5KG1 - chains A and P of the 3 polymer chains in the assembly; structure by X-ray diffraction, 1.62 A resolution.

== Chain A ==
Protein: DNA polymerase eta
Organism: Homo sapiens
Notes: EC 2.7.7.7
UniProtKB: Q9Y253 (POLH_HUMAN); residue numbers follow UniProt; this construct covers 1-432
Amino-acid sequence (435 residues; row label = number of the first residue in the row; numbers below 1 keep their minus sign (Gly-2 is residue -2)):
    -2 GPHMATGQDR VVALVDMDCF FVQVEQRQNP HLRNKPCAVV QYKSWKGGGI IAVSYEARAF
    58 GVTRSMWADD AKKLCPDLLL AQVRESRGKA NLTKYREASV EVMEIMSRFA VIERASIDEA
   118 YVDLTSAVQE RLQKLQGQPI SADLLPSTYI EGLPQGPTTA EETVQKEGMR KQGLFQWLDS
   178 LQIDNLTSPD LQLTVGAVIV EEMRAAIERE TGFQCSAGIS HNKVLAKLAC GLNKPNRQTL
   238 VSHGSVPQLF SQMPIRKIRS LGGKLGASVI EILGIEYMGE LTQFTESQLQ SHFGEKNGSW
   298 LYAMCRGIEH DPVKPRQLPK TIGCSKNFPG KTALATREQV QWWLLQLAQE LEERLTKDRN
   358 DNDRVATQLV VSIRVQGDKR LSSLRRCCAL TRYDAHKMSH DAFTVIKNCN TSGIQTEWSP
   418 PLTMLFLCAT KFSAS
Unresolved in the structure: 155-159
Construct notes: expression tag (-2 to 0)
Swiss-Prot annotation at these positions:
  - binding site (Mg(2+)): Asp13, Met14, Asp115, Glu116
  - binding site (Mn(2+)): Asp13, Met14, Asp115, Glu116
  - binding site (a 2'-deoxyribonucleoside 5'-triphosphate): Arg61
  - natural variant: Val37 (deletion: In XPV), Leu75 (deletion: In XPV), Arg93 (R93P: In XPV), Arg111 (R111H: In XPV), Thr122 (T122P: In XPV), Gly153 (G153D: In a breast cancer sample), Thr191 (T191P: In XPV), Gly263 (G263V: In XPV), Val266 (V266D: In XPV), Gly295 (G295R: In XPV), Arg361 (R361S: In XPV)
  - mutagenesis: Tyr52 (Y52A/F: Reduces DNA polymerase activity; Y52E: Reduces DNA polymerase activity. Increases fidelity of replication and reduces translesion bypass), Arg61 (R61A: Reduces enzymatic activity by two-thirds), Ser62 (S62G: Increased DNA polymerase activity and translesion bypass compared to wild-type), Ala68 (A68S/V: Severe reduction in thymine dimer translesion bypass), Asn324 to Pro326 (Reduces binding to chromatin and to monoubiquitinated PCNA. Abolishes binding to monoubiquitinated PCNA; when associated with 705-E--H-713 Del)
Metal / ion sites: Mn2+ site 1: Asp13, Asp115, Glu116 (together with 2'-deoxyadenosine 5'-triphosphate) (shared with DT8(P), DA9(P) of chain P); Mn2+ site 2: Asp13, Met14, Asp115 (together with diphosphate) (shared with DA9(P) of chain P)
Ligand contacts: diphosphate / 2'-deoxyadenosine 5'-triphosphate: Asp13, Met14, Asp15, Cys16, Phe17, Phe18, Ile48, Ala49, Tyr52, Arg55, Arg61, Ile114, Asp115, Lys231
Reported in the primary citation:
  - catalytic residues: Arg61 (proposed by the authors, not directly observed)

== Chain P ==
Molecule: 9-nt DNA strand
Sequence (9 nucleotides; numbered 1 to 9; the number before each row is that of its first residue):
     1 AGCGTCATA
Metal / ion sites: Mn2+ site 1: DT8, DA9 (together with 2'-deoxyadenosine 5'-triphosphate) (shared with Asp13(A), Asp115(A), Glu116(A) of chain A); Mn2+ site 2: DA9 (together with diphosphate) (shared with Asp13(A), Met14(A), Asp115(A) of chain A)

== Interface between chain A and chain P ==
Residue-residue contacts - 29 pairs, chain A then chain P:
  Asp13(A) with DA9(P), phosphate contact
  Phe17(A) with DA9(P), hydrogen bond to the phosphate
  Phe18(A) with DA9(P), hydrogen bond to the phosphate
  Ile48(A) with DA9(P), sugar contact
  Ala49(A) with DA9(P), phosphate contact
  Arg61(A) with DA9(P), base contact
  Ser113(A) with DT8(P), hydrogen bond to the phosphate
  Ile114(A) with DA9(P), sugar contact
  Asp115(A) with DT8(P), phosphate contact; DA9(P), phosphate contact
  Glu116(A) with DT8(P), phosphate contact
  Lys224(A) with DT8(P), salt bridge to the phosphate
  Ile255(A) with DA7(P), phosphate contact
  Arg256(A) with DA7(P), phosphate contact
  Ser257(A) with DC6(P), phosphate contact; DA7(P), hydrogen bond to the phosphate
  Leu258(A) with DA7(P), hydrogen bond to the phosphate
  Gly259(A) with DA7(P), hydrogen bond to the phosphate
  Gly260(A) with DC6(P), phosphate contact; DA7(P), phosphate contact
  Lys261(A) with DT5(P), salt bridge to the phosphate; DC6(P), hydrogen bond to the phosphate
  Leu262(A) with DC6(P), hydrogen bond to the phosphate
  Arg377(A) with DG4(P), salt bridge to the phosphate
  Leu381(A) with DC3(P), phosphate contact
  Arg382(A) with DG2(P), sugar contact; DC3(P), hydrogen bond to the phosphate
  Arg383(A) with DG2(P), phosphate contact
  Cys384(A) with DG2(P), hydrogen bond to the phosphate
Interface residues without a listed pair, chain A (28 interface residues in all): Cys16, Leu378, Ser379, Ser380
Interface residues without a listed pair, chain P (9 interface residues in all): DA1

== Overview ==
28 residues of chain A face 9 of chain P across their interface; the contacts include 10 hydrogen bonds and 3
salt bridges. Among the polar pairs are Phe17(A)-DA9(P), Phe18(A)-DA9(P) and Ser113(A)-DT8(P). Bound to chain
A: diphosphate / 2'-deoxyadenosine 5'-triphosphate. From the paper: the catalytic residue Arg61(A).
Chain A is DNA polymerase eta (Homo sapiens) and chain P is a 9-nt DNA strand; the structure, Human DNA
polymerase eta-DNA ternary complex: reaction first with 1 mM Mn2+ for 1800s then with ..., was determined by
X-ray diffraction (same publication as 5KFA, 5KFB, 5KFC, 5KFD, 5KFE, 5KFF and 28 further entries).
